3LZF - chains H and L of the 4 polymer chains in the assembly; structure by X-ray diffraction, 2.80 A resolution.

# Chain H
Name: 2D1 Fab, Heavy Chain
From: Homo sapiens
Notes: antibody fragment or engineered binder
Chain sequence (230 residues; numbered 1 to 228 plus 14 insertion-coded residues; 12 numbers in that range are skipped by the numbering (no residue carries them; nothing is unmodelled there); the number before each row is that of its first residue; a row labelled like 35A-35B holds insertion residues (35A, then the next letters in order)):
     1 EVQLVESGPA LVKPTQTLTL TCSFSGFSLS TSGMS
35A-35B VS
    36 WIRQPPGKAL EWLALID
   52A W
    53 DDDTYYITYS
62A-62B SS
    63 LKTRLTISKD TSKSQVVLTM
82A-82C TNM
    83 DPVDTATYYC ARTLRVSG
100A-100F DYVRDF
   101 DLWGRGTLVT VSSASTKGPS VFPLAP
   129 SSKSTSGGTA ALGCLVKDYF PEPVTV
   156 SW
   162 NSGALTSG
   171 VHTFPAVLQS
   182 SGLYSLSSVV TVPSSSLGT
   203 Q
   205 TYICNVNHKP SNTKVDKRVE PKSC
Disordered / not traced: 1, 129-136, 224-228
Disulfide bonds: Cys22-Cys92, Cys142-Cys208

# Chain L
Name: 2D1 Fab, Light Chain
From: Homo sapiens
Notes: antibody fragment or engineered binder
Chain sequence (217 residues; row label = number of the first residue in the row; note: 4 numbers in that range are skipped by the numbering (no residue carries them; nothing is unmodelled there); a row labelled like 27A-27B holds insertion residues (27A, then the next letters in order)):
     1 QPVLTQPPS
    11 ASGTPGQRVT ISCSGSS
27A-27B SN
    28 IGSNTVSWYQ QVPGTAPKLL IYGNNERPSG VPDRFSGSKS ATSASLAISG LQSEDEADYY
    88 CAAWDDSL
95A-95C NGF
    96 WVFGGGTKLT V
  106A L
   107 GQPKAAPSVT LFPPSSEELQ ANKATLVCLI SDFYPGAVTV AWKADSSPVK AGVETTTPSK
   167 QS
   170 NNKYAASSYL SLTPEQWKSH KSYSCQVTHE G
   203 STVEKTVAPT ECS
Disordered / not traced: 1, 212-215
Disulfide bonds: Cys23-Cys88, Cys134-Cys194

# Chain H / chain L interface
Contacting residue pairs (65):
  Ile37(H) - Phe98(L)  hydrophobic
  Gln39(H) - Gln38(L)  hydrogen bond
  Gln39(H) - Tyr87(L)
  Lys43(H) - Tyr87(L)  hydrogen bond (backbone-side chain)
  Ala44(H) - Tyr87(L)
  Ala44(H) - Gly100(L)
  Leu45(H) - Pro44(L)  hydrophobic
  Leu45(H) - Tyr87(L)
  Leu45(H) - Phe98(L)
  Trp47(H) - Phe95C(L)  hydrophobic
  Trp47(H) - Trp96(L)
  Trp47(H) - Phe98(L)
  Tyr58(H) - Trp91(L)  hydrophobic
  Tyr58(H) - Asn95A(L)
  Tyr58(H) - Gly95B(L)
  Tyr61(H) - Pro2(L)  hydrogen bond (side chain-backbone)
  Tyr61(H) - Leu95(L)  hydrophobic
  Tyr61(H) - Phe95C(L)  hydrophobic
  Lys64(H) - Asn95A(L)
  Tyr91(H) - Gln38(L)
  Tyr91(H) - Thr42(L)  hydrogen bond (side chain-backbone)
  Tyr91(H) - Ala43(L)  hydrophobic
  Asp100A(H) - Tyr49(L)  hydrogen bond
  Tyr100B(H) - Tyr49(L)
  Tyr100B(H) - Gly50(L)
  Tyr100B(H) - Glu53(L)
  Val100C(H) - Tyr49(L)
  Arg100D(H) - Tyr49(L)  hydrogen bond
  Asp100E(H) - Ser34(L)
  Asp100E(H) - Tyr36(L)
  Asp100E(H) - Trp96(L)
  Phe100F(H) - Tyr36(L)  hydrogen bond (backbone-side chain)
  Phe100F(H) - Leu46(L)
  Phe100F(H) - Trp96(L)  hydrophobic
  Phe100F(H) - Phe98(L)  hydrophobic
  Asp101(H) - Leu46(L)
  Trp103(H) - Ala43(L)  hydrophobic
  Trp103(H) - Pro44(L)
  Gly104(H) - Ala43(L)
  Phe122(H) - Glu123(L)
  Phe122(H) - Glu124(L)
  Pro123(H) - Ser121(L)  hydrogen bond (backbone-side chain)
  Pro123(H) - Glu123(L)
  Leu124(H) - Phe118(L)  hydrophobic
  Ala125(H) - Phe118(L)
  Ala139(H) - Phe118(L)
  Leu140(H) - Phe118(L)  hydrophobic
  Leu143(H) - Val133(L)  hydrophobic
  Lys145(H) - Thr131(L)
  His172(H) - Gln167(L)  hydrogen bond
  Phe174(H) - Leu135(L)  hydrophobic
  Phe174(H) - Ile136(L)
  Phe174(H) - Ala174(L)  hydrophobic
  Phe174(H) - Ser176(L)
  Pro175(H) - Ser165(L)
  Val177(H) - Thr162(L)
  Val177(H) - Tyr178(L)  hydrophobic
  Leu178(H) - Glu160(L)
  Gln179(H) - Glu160(L)
  Ser180(H) - Glu160(L)  hydrogen bond (backbone-side chain)
  Leu187(H) - Tyr178(L)
  Ser188(H) - Val133(L)
  Ser188(H) - Tyr178(L)  hydrogen bond (backbone-side chain)
  Val190(H) - Leu135(L)  hydrophobic
  Lys221(H) - Glu123(L)  salt bridge
Also at the interface, not in a pair above, chain H (42 interface residues in all): Leu50, Gly141, Ala176, Ser186
Also at the interface, not in a pair above, chain L (41 interface residues in all): Thr32, Gly99, Pro119, Ser137, Thr161, Ala175

# Summary
Chain H and chain L form an interface of 42 and 41 residues respectively; the contacts include 11 hydrogen
bonds and 1 salt bridge. Among the polar pairs are Lys221(H)-Glu123(L), Gln39(H)-Gln38(L) and
Lys43(H)-Tyr87(L).
Here chain H is 2D1 Fab, Heavy Chain and chain L is 2D1 Fab, Light Chain, both from Homo sapiens. Entry 3LZF
(Crystal Structure of Fab 2D1 in Complex with the 1918 Influenza Virus Hemagglutinin) was determined by X-ray
diffraction (same publication as 3LZG).
